Entry 6J2H (X-ray diffraction, 2.30 A resolution); this record covers chains A and B of the 3 polymer chains in the assembly.

== Chain A ==
Name: Ptal-N*01:01 (Met52 Asp53 Leu54 deleted)
Organism: Pteropus alecto
Notes: engineered mutation(s): 52-54 deletion
Reference sequence: A0A125R585 (A0A125R585_PTEAL); aligned to UniProt positions 25-298 over residues 1-274 (the alignment contains insertions or deletions, so no single offset holds)
Sequence (274 residues; row label = number of the first residue in the row):
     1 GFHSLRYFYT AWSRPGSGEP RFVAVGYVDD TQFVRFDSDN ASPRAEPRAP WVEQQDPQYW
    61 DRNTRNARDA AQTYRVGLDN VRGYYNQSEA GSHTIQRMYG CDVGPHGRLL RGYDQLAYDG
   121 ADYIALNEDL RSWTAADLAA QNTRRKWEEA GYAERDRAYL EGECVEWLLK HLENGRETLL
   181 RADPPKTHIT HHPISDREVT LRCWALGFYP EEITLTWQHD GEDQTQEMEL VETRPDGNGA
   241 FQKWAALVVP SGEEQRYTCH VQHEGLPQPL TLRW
Unresolved in the structure: 1
Cystine bridges: Cys101-Cys164, Cys203-Cys259
From the paper describing this entry:
  - conformationally variable residues: Arg62

== Chain B ==
Name: Beta-2-microglobulin
Organism: Homo sapiens
Reference sequence: P61769 (B2MG_HUMAN); residues 1-99 here correspond to UniProt positions 21-119 (UniProt number = residue number + 20)
Sequence (101 residues; row label = number of the first residue in the row; numbers below 1 keep their minus sign (Ser-1 is residue -1)):
    -1 SHIQRTPKIQ VYSRHPAENG KSNFLNCYVS GFHPSDIEVD LLKNGERIEK VEHSDLSFSK
    59 DWSFYLLYYT EFTPTEKDEY ACRVNHVTLS QPKIVKWDRD M
Differences from the reference sequence: expression tag (-1 to 0)
Cystine bridges: Cys25-Cys80
Curated features (UniProtKB/Swiss-Prot):
  - modified residue: Gln2 (Pyrrolidone carboxylic acid)
  - glycosylation: Ile1 (N-linked (Glc) (glycation) isoleucine), Lys19 (N-linked (Glc) (glycation) lysine), Lys41 (N-linked (Glc) (glycation) lysine), Lys48 (N-linked (Glc) (glycation) lysine), Lys58 (N-linked (Glc) (glycation) lysine), Lys91 (N-linked (Glc) (glycation) lysine), Lys94 (N-linked (Glc) (glycation) lysine)

== Chain A / chain B interface ==
Residue-residue contacts - 59 pairs, chain A then chain B:
  Phe8(A) with Ser55(B); Phe56(B)
  Tyr9(A) with Phe56(B)
  Thr10(A) with Leu54(B); Phe56(B); Phe62(B)
  Trp12(A) with Ser33(B); Asp34(B), hydrogen bond
  Val25(A) with Asp53(B); Leu54(B); Ser55(B)
  Tyr27(A) with Ser55(B); Tyr63(B), hydrogen bond
  Gln32(A) with Asp53(B), hydrogen bond
  Arg35(A) with Asp53(B), salt bridge
  Arg48(A) with Asp53(B), salt bridge
  Gln87(A) with His0(B), hydrogen bond
  Ser92(A) with Ser-1(B)
  His93(A) with Ser-1(B)
  Gln96(A) with His31(B), hydrogen bond; Phe56(B); Trp60(B), hydrogen bond (side chain-backbone); Phe62(B)
  Arg97(A) with Phe56(B)
  Gln115(A) with Trp60(B)
  Leu116(A) with Trp60(B)
  Ala117(A) with Trp60(B), hydrophobic
  Asp119(A) with Ser-1(B), hydrogen bond (side chain-backbone); His0(B), salt bridge; Ile1(B); His31(B)
  Gly120(A) with His31(B), hydrogen bond (backbone-side chain)
  Ala121(A) with Ile1(B), hydrophobic
  Asp122(A) with Trp60(B), hydrogen bond
  His192(A) with Asp98(B), salt bridge
  Arg202(A) with Asp98(B), hydrogen bond (side chain-backbone); Met99(B)
  Trp204(A) with Asp98(B); Met99(B)
  Leu206(A) with Pro14(B), hydrophobic
  Val231(A) with Gln8(B)
  Glu232(A) with Lys6(B), salt bridge; Gln8(B), hydrogen bond (backbone-side chain); Tyr26(B), hydrogen bond; Ser28(B), hydrogen bond
  Arg234(A) with Gln8(B), hydrogen bond; Tyr10(B); Met99(B)
  Pro235(A) with Tyr10(B), hydrogen bond (backbone-side chain); Tyr26(B)
  Asp236(A) with Arg12(B), hydrogen bond (backbone-side chain); Asn24(B), hydrogen bond (backbone-side chain)
  Gly237(A) with Arg12(B); Leu65(B)
  Asn238(A) with Arg12(B)
  Gln242(A) with Tyr10(B); Ser11(B), hydrogen bond (side chain-backbone); Arg12(B), hydrogen bond (side chain-backbone)
  Trp244(A) with Met99(B)
Also at the interface, not in a pair above, chain A (39 interface residues in all): Val23, Thr94, Met98, Tyr118, Thr233
Also at the interface, not in a pair above, chain B (27 interface residues in all): Pro32, Asp59

== Summary ==
The interface between chain A and chain B involves 39 residues on one side and 27 on the other, with 19
hydrogen bonds and 5 salt bridges. Polar contacts include Arg35(A)-Asp53(B), Arg48(A)-Asp53(B) and
Asp119(A)-His0(B). From the paper: conformational variability at Arg62(A).
Chain A is Ptal-N*01:01 (Met52 Asp53 Leu54 deleted) (Pteropus alecto) and chain B is Beta-2-microglobulin
(Homo sapiens); the structure, Crystal structure of bat (Pteropus Alecto) MHC class I Ptal-N*01:01 mutant
(Met52 Asp53 Leu54 deleted) in ..., was determined by X-ray diffraction (same publication as 6J2D, 6J2E, 6J2F,
6J2G, 6J2I, 6J2J and 6K7T).
